1OQG - chain A; structure by X-ray diffraction, 1.90 A resolution.

== Chain A ==
Name: Serotransferrin
Source organism: Homo sapiens
Notes: fragment: N-lobe
UniProt: P02787 (TRFE_HUMAN); residues 1-337 here correspond to UniProt positions 20-356 (UniProt number = residue number + 19)
Amino-acid sequence (337 residues; row label = number of the first residue in the row):
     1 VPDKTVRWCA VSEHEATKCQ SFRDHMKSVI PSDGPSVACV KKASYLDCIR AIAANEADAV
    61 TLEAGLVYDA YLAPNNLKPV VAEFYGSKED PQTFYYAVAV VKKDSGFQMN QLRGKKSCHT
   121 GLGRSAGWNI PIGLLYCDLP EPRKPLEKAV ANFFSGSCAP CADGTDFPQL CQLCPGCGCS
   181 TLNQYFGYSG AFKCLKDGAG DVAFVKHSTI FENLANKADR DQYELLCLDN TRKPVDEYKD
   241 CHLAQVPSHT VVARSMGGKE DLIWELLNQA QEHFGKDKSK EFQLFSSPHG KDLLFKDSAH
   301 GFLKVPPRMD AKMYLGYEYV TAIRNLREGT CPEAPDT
Not modelled in the structure: 1-2, 332-337
Disulfides: Cys-9/Cys-48, Cys-19/Cys-39, Cys-118/Cys-194, Cys-137/Cys-331, Cys-158/Cys-174, Cys-161/Cys-179, Cys-171/Cys-177, Cys-227/Cys-241
Construct notes: engineered mutation Glu-63 (Asp82 in P02787)
Metal / ion sites: Fe ion: Glu-63, Tyr-95, Tyr-188, His-249 (together with carbonate ion)
Residues lining bound ligands: carbonate ion (CO3): Glu-63, Tyr-95, Thr-120, Arg-124, Ser-125, Ala-126, Gly-127, Tyr-188, His-249
UniProt features mapped onto this chain:
  - binding site (Fe(3+)): Tyr-95, Tyr-188, His-249
  - binding site (hydrogencarbonate): Thr-120, Arg-124, Ala-126, Gly-127
  - modified residue: Arg-23 (Dimethylated arginine)
  - glycosylation: Ser-32 (O-linked (GalNAc...) serine)

== In short ==
Ligands of chain A: carbonate ion. The Fe ion site is built by Glu-63, Tyr-95, Tyr-188 and His-249. UniProt
lists 3 Fe3+-binding residues and 4 hydrogencarbonate-binding residues.
Chain A is Serotransferrin (Homo sapiens); the structure, Crystal structure of the D63E mutant of the N-lobe
human transferrin, was determined by X-ray diffraction together with 1OQH from the same study.
